6PLA - chain A; structure by X-ray diffraction, 1.25 A resolution.

Chain A:
Protein: Lysozyme
Organism: Gallus gallus
Notes: EC 3.2.1.17
UniProtKB: B8YK79 (B8YK79_CHICK); residues 1-129 here correspond to UniProt positions 19-147 (UniProt number = residue number + 18)
Sequence (129 residues; numbered 1 to 129; the number before each row is that of its first residue):
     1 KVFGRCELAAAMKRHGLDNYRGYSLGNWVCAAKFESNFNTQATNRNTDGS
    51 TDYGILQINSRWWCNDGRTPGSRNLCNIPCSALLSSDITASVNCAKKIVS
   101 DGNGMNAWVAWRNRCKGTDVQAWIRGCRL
Cystine bridges: C6-C127, C30-C115, C64-C80, C76-C94
Bound ions: osmium ion near D18 (its only coordinating residue here); Na+: S60, C64, S72, R73; Os ion near N103 (its only coordinating residue here)
Small-molecule neighbours:
  - O1N (dichlorido(1,3-dimethylbenzimidazol-2-ylidene)(eta6-p-cymene)osmium(II)), molecule 1: R5, K33, A122, W123
  - O1N, molecule 2: W62, W63, L75, D101, N103, N106, A107
Reported in the primary citation:
  - O1N coordination: N103
  - osmium ion coordination: D18
  - binding site for O1N: R5, K33, W123

Overview:
Ligands of chain A: compound O1N. S60, C64, S72 and R73 coordinate Na+. The paper reports a binding site for
O1N at R5, K33 and W123; O1N coordination by N103.
Chain A is Lysozyme (Gallus gallus); the structure, Adducts formed after 1 month in the reaction of
dichlorido(1,3-dimethylbenzimidazol-2-ylidene)(eta6-p-cymene)osmium(II) with HEWL, was determined by X-ray
diffraction together with 6PL9 and 6PLB from the same study.
